PDB entry 8RJA | X-ray diffraction, 1.97 A resolution | chains B and K of the 6 polymer chains in the assembly

[Chain B]
Name: Formylmethanofuran dehydrogenase subunit B
Source organism: Candidatus Methanoperedenaceae archaeon GB50
UniProt: A0A7R9R4U5 (A0A7R9R4U5_9EURY); residues 1-430 here = UniProt positions 1-430
Amino-acid sequence (430 residues; each row starts with the number of its first residue):
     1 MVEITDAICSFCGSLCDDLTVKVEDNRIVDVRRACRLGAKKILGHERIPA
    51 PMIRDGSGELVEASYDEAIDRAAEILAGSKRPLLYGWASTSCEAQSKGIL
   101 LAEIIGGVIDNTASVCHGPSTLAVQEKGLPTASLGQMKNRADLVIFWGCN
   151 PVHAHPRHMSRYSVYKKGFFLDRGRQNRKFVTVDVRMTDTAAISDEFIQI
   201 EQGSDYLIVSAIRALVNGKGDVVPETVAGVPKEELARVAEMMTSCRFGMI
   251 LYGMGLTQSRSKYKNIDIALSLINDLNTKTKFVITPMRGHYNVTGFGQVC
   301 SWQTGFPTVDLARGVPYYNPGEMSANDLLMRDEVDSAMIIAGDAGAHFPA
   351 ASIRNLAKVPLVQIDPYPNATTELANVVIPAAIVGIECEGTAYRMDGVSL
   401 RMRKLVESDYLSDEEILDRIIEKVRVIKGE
Disordered / not traced: 1
Ion coordination: 4Fe-4S cluster Fe: Cys9, Cys12, Cys16, Cys35; tungsten ion: Cys116 (together with hydrosulfuric acid, molybdopterin guanosine dinucleotide)
Small-molecule neighbours:
  - hydrosulfuric acid (H2S): Thr112, Cys116, Gly289, His290, Val293
  - molybdopterin guanosine dinucleotide (MGD; 2-amino-5,6-dimercapto-7-methyl-3,7,8a,9-tetrahydro-8-oxa-1,3,9,10-tetraaza-anthracen-4-one guanosine dinucleotide), molecule 1: Phe11, Leu37, Cys116, Trp147, Gly148, Cys149, Asn150, His153, Ala154, His155, Val183, Asp184, Val185, Arg186, Thr188, Ile200, Gln202, Gly203, Asp205, Gly253, Met254, Gly255, Ser259, Gly289, His290
  - molybdopterin guanosine dinucleotide (MGD), molecule 2: Lys41, Ser89, Thr90, Thr112, Val115, Cys116, Met254, Gln258, His290, Tyr291, Ile340, Ala341, Gly342, Asp343, His347, Ile364, Asp365, Pro366, Tyr367, Asn369, Ala381, Ala382, Ile383, Val384, Asp413
  - 4Fe-4S cluster (SF4): Cys9, Phe11, Cys12, Ser14, Leu15, Cys16, Ala34, Cys35, Leu37, Gly38, His155, Pro156, Arg157
What the authors report for this chain:
  - tungsten ion coordination: Cys116

[Chain K]
Name: Coenzyme F420 hydrogenase/dehydrogenase, beta subunit C terminus
Source organism: Candidatus Methanoperedenaceae archaeon GB50
UniProt: A0A7R9N9K9 (A0A7R9N9K9_9EURY); residues 1-359 here = UniProt positions 1-359
Amino-acid sequence (359 residues; numbered 1 to 359; the number before each row is that of its first residue):
     1 MMNGYDQLVEEVIDAGICVSCGNCAAVCPLQYISMEEKKPVQDREKRDEI
    51 EKRSGLACNDCNLCAMSCPRIEPTYFWQKRELKRMEHEGEVKAARTTYKP
   101 IQDVCQDGGIVTTLFKYLLDSGRVDGVVVSQYNGDYNPVPVLAKREDDLL
   151 RAAGTRYTVSPAYSPLTDIKQLKDDGYERIAIVGTPCQIYALRKTQAIYN
   201 SQRLLIPHNIITFAIGLFCAEEFDDRILQDLEVDIADVTGFDVKKEGLII
   251 SLKSGEKKIIPHEDLEEYVREGCKICSDFNSPYADISVGSVGSPPGWSTV
   301 IVRTETGREIYQKLLEKGLIEETTVDEKGLKLIDKMAQKKINNAQTKIKE
   351 RSNKESEEE
Disordered / not traced: 352-359
Ion coordination: 4Fe-4S cluster Fe site 1: Cys18, Cys21, Cys24, Cys68; 4Fe-4S cluster Fe site 2: Cys28, Cys58, Cys61, Cys64; 4Fe-4S cluster Fe site 3: Cys187, Cys219, Cys273, Cys276
Small-molecule neighbours:
  - FAD (flavin-adenine dinucleotide): Cys105, Gln106, Asp107, Gly108, Gly109, Ile110, Val111, Thr112, Val129, Ser130, Ala152, Ala153, Gly154, Thr155, Arg156, Tyr157, Thr158, Ser160, Val183, Gly184, Gln188, Leu217, Phe218, Cys219, Ala220, Glu221, Glu222, Phe279, Val288, Gly289, Ser290, Val291, Ser298
  - 4Fe-4S cluster (SF4), molecule 1: Gly4, Tyr5, Val27, Cys28, Pro29, Leu30, Tyr32, Ile33, Gln42, Ala57, Cys58, Cys61, Asn62, Leu63, Cys64
  - 4Fe-4S cluster (SF4), molecule 2: Leu8, Val12, Ile13, Cys18, Val19, Ser20, Cys21, Gly22, Asn23, Cys24, Met35, Pro40, Cys68, Pro69
  - 4Fe-4S cluster (SF4), molecule 3: Val19, Arg70, Thr185, Pro186, Cys187, Cys219, Ala220, Glu221, Glu222, Gly272, Cys273, Cys276, Asp278, Lys340

[How chain B and chain K interact]
Pairs across the interface (26):
  Lys167(B) - Asn59(K)
  Arg173(B) - Met1(K)
  Arg173(B) - Met2(K)  hydrogen bond (side chain-backbone)
  Arg173(B) - Asn3(K)
  Arg173(B) - Asn59(K)  hydrogen bond (side chain-backbone)
  Arg175(B) - Asp60(K)
  Arg175(B) - Tyr75(K)
  Gln176(B) - Met1(K)
  Gln176(B) - Met2(K)  hydrogen bond (side chain-backbone)
  Gln176(B) - Asn59(K)
  Gln176(B) - Asp60(K)
  Gln176(B) - Asn62(K)
  Gln176(B) - Tyr75(K)  hydrogen bond
  Asn177(B) - Met1(K)
  Met187(B) - Phe76(K)  hydrophobic
  Met187(B) - Trp77(K)  hydrophobic
  Met187(B) - Arg80(K)  hydrogen bond
  Ala191(B) - Phe76(K)
  Ala192(B) - Trp77(K)
  Ile193(B) - Tyr199(K)
  Ser194(B) - Phe76(K)  hydrogen bond (backbone-backbone)
  Asp195(B) - Thr74(K)
  Asp195(B) - Tyr75(K)
  Asp195(B) - Phe76(K)  hydrogen bond (backbone-backbone)
  Glu196(B) - Phe76(K)
  Phe197(B) - Phe76(K)  hydrophobic

[Summary]
Chain B and chain K form an interface of 13 and 12 residues respectively; the contacts include 7 hydrogen
bonds. Polar contacts include Arg173(B)-Met2(K), Arg173(B)-Asn59(K) and Gln176(B)-Met2(K). Chain B binds
4Fe-4S cluster, molybdopterin guanosine dinucleotide and hydrosulfuric acid. From the paper: tungsten ion
coordination by Cys116(B).
Here chain B is Formylmethanofuran dehydrogenase subunit B and chain K is Coenzyme F420
hydrogenase/dehydrogenase, beta subunit C terminus, both from Candidatus Methanoperedenaceae archaeon GB50.
Entry 8RJA (Crystal structure of the F420-reducing formylmethanofuran dehydrogenase complex from the
ethanotroph Candidatus Ethanoperedens thermophilum) was determined by X-ray diffraction, deposited together
with 8RIU.
